Entry 8EW3 (electron microscopy, 2.65 A resolution); this record covers chains B and C of the 6 polymer chains in the assembly.

[Chain B]
Protein: Na(+)-translocating NADH-quinone reductase subunit B
From: Vibrio cholerae O395
Notes: EC 7.2.1.1
Reference sequence: A0A085SSI3 (A0A085SSI3_VIBCL); residues 1-415 here = UniProt positions 1-415
Chain sequence (415 residues; row label = number of the first residue in the row):
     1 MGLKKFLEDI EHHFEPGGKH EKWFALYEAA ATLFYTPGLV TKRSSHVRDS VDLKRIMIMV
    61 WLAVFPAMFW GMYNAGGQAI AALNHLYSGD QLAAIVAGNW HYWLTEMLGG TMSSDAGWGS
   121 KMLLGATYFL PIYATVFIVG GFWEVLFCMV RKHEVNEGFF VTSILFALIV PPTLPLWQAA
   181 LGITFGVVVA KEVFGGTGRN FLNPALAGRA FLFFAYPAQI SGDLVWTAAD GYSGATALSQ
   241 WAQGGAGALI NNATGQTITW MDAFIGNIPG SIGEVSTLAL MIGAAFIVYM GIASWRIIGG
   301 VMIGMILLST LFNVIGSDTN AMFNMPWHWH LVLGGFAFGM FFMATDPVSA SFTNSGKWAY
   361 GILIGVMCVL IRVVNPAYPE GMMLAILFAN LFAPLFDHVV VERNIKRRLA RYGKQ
Unresolved in the structure: 1-2, 415
Covalent attachments: flavin mononucleotide (FMN) linked to Thr-236
Small-molecule neighbours:
  - FMN (flavin mononucleotide), molecule 1: Ile-169, Leu-206, Arg-209, Phe-213, Trp-226, Ala-237, Leu-238, Ser-239, Gly-270, Ser-271, Glu-274, Gly-334, Gly-335, Phe-338, Gly-339, Met-343, Tyr-378, Pro-379, Glu-380, Gly-381, Met-382, Met-383, Leu-384
  - FMN, molecule 2: Phe-213, Phe-214, Pro-217, Ser-221, Gly-222, Asp-223, Gln-243, Ala-377, Tyr-378, Pro-379
  - riboflavin (RBF): Ile-56, Met-57, Val-60, Gly-158, Val-161, Thr-162, Leu-165, Lys-191, Gly-196, Thr-197, Gly-198, Arg-199, Asn-200, Asn-203, Pro-204, Ala-205, Ile-292, Ala-293, Phe-342, Met-343, Thr-345, Asp-346, Pro-347, Val-348, Ser-349
  - ubiquinone-1 (UQ1): Ala-29, Leu-33, Lys-54, Met-57, Ile-58, Phe-137, Val-145, Val-155, Asn-156, Glu-157, Gly-158, Phe-159, Phe-160

[Chain C]
Protein: Na(+)-translocating NADH-quinone reductase subunit C
From: Vibrio cholerae O395
Notes: EC 7.2.1.1
Reference sequence: A0A085R7S2 (A0A085R7S2_VIBCL); numbering as in UniProt (aligned over 1-257)
Chain sequence (257 residues; each row starts with the number of its first residue):
     1 MASNNDSIKK TLFVVIALSL VCSIIVSAAA VGLRDKQKEN AALDKQSKIL QVAGIEAKGS
    61 KQIVELFNKS IEPRLVDFNT GDFVEGDAAN YDQRKAAKEA SESIKLTAEQ DKAKIQRRAN
   121 VGVVYLVKDG DKTSKVILPV HGNGLWSMMY AFVAVETDGN TVSGLTYYEQ GETPGLGGEV
   181 ENPAWRAQWV GKKLFDENHK PAIKIVKGGA PQGSEHGVDG LSGATLTSNG VQNTFDFWLG
   241 DMGFGPFLTK VRDGGLN
Unresolved in the structure: 1-6, 257
Covalent attachments: flavin mononucleotide (FMN) linked to Thr-225
Small-molecule neighbours: FMN (flavin mononucleotide): Leu-145, Trp-146, Glu-172, Thr-173, Leu-176, Gly-177, Lys-207, Gly-223, Ala-224, Leu-226, Thr-227

[How chain B and chain C interact]
Pairs across the interface (8; chain B residue first):
  Pro-217(B) with Leu-176(C)
  Ala-218(B) with Leu-176(C)
  Asp-223(B) with Lys-207(C), salt bridge
  Leu-224(B) with Ser-222(C)
  Pro-376(B) with Leu-226(C)
  Ala-377(B) with Leu-145(C), hydrophobic; Trp-146(C), hydrophobic
  Tyr-378(B) with Trp-146(C)
Also at the interface, not in a pair above, chain B (9 interface residues in all): Ser-221, Gln-243
Also at the interface, not in a pair above, chain C (7 interface residues in all): Thr-173

[Overview]
9 residues of chain B face 7 of chain C across their interface, with 1 salt bridge. The salt-bridged pair is
Asp-223(B)/Lys-207(C). Ligands of chain B: riboflavin, ubiquinone-1 and flavin mononucleotide. Covalently
linked flavin mononucleotide: at Thr-236(B). Flavin mononucleotide is covalently linked to Thr-225(C).
Here chain B is Na(+)-translocating NADH-quinone reductase subunit B and chain C is Na(+)-translocating
NADH-quinone reductase subunit C, both from Vibrio cholerae O395. Entry 8EW3 (Cryo EM structure of Vibrio
cholerae NQR) was determined by electron microscopy.
